9H9J - chains A and Q of the 15 polymer chains in the assembly; structure by electron microscopy, 3.20 A resolution.

== Chain A ==
Molecule: 16S RNA
Source organism: Escherichia coli
Sequence (1541 nucleotides; numbered 1 to 1542; 1 number in that range is skipped by the numbering (no residue carries it; nothing is unmodelled there); the number before each row is that of its first residue):
     1 AAAUUGAAGAGUUUGAUCAUGGCUCAGAUUGAACGCUGGCGGCAGGCCUA
    51 ACACAUGCAAGUCGAACGGUAACAGGAAGAAGCUUGCUUCUUUGCUGACG
   101 AGUGGCGGACGGGUGAGUAAUGUCUGGGAAACUGCCUGAUGGAGGGGGAU
   151 AACUACUGGAAACGGUAGCUAAUACCGCAUAACGUCGCAAGACCAAAGAG
   201 GGGGACCUUCGGGCCUCUUGCCAUCGGAUGUGCCCAGAUGGGAUUAGCUA
   251 GUAGGUGGGGUAACGGCUCACCUAGGCGACGAUCCCUAGCUGGUCUGAGA
   301 GGAUGACCAGCCACACUGGAACUGAGACACGGUCCAGACUCCUACGGGAG
   351 GCAGCAGUGGGGAAUAUUGCACAAUGGGCGCAAGCCUGAUGCAGCCAUGC
   401 CGCGUGUAUGAAGAAGGCCUUCGGGUUGUAAAGUACUUUCAGCGGGGAGG
   451 AAGGGAGUAAAGUUAAUACCUUUGCUCAUUGACGUUACCCGCAGAAGAAG
   501 CACCGGCUAACUCCGUGCCAGCAGCCXCGGUAAUACGGAGGGUGCAAGCG
   551 UUAAUCGGAAUUACUGGGCGUAAAGCGCACGCAGGCGGUUUGUUAAGUCA
   601 GAUGUGAAAUCCCCGGGCUCAACCUGGGAACUGCAUCUGAUACUGGCAAG
   651 CUUGAGUCUCGUAGAGGGGGGUAGAAUUCCAGGUGUAGCGGUGAAAUGCG
   701 UAGAGAUCUGGAGGAAUACCGGUGGCGAAGGCGGCCCCCUGGACGAAGAC
   751 UGACGCUCAGGUGCGAAAGCGUGGGGAGCAAACAGGAUUAGAUACCCUGG
   801 UAGUCCACGCCGUAAACGAUGUCGACUUGGAGGUUGUGCCCUUGAGGCGU
   851 GGCUUCCGGAGCUAACGCGUUAAGUCGACCGCCUGGGGAGUACGGCCGCA
   901 AGGUUAAAACUCAAAUGAAUUGACGGGGGC
   932 CCGCACAAGCGGUGGAGCAUGUGGUUUAAUUCGAUGXAACGCGAAGAACC
   982 UUACCUGGUCUUGACAUCCACGGAAGUUUUCAGAGAUGAGAAUGUGCCUU
  1032 CGGGAACCGUGAGACAGGUGCUGCAUGGCUGUCGUCAGCUCGUGUUGUGA
  1082 AAUGUUGGGUUAAGUCCCGCAACGAGCGCAACCCUUAUCCUUUGUUGCCA
  1132 GCGGUCCGGCCGGGAACUCAAAGGAGACUGCCAGUGAUAAACUGGAGGAA
  1182 GGUGGGGAUGACGUCAAGUCAUCAUGGCCCUUACGACCAGGGCUACACAC
  1232 GUGCUACAAUGGCGCAUACAAAGAGAAGCGACCUCGCGAGAGCAAGCGGA
  1282 CCUCAUAAAGUGCGUCGUAGUCCGGAUUGGAGUCUGCAACUCGACUCCAU
  1332 GAAGUCGGAAUCGCUAGUAAUCGUGGAUCAGAAUGCCACGGUGAAUACGU
  1382 UCCCGGCCUUGUACACACCGCCCGUXACACCAUGGGAGUGGGUUGCAAAA
  1432 GAAGUAGGUAGCUUAACCUUCGGGAGGGCGCUUACCACUUUGUGAUUCAU
  1482 GACUGGGGUGAAGUCGUAACAAGGUAACCGUAGGGGAACCUGCGGUUGGA
  1532 UCACCUCCUUA
Disordered / not traced: 932-1386, 1535-1542
Modified residues: PSU (pseudouridine-5'-monophosphate) at position 516, G7M (N7-methyl-guanosine-5'-monophosphate) at position 527, 2MG (2N-methylguanosine-5'-monophosphate) at position 967, 5MC (5-methylcytidine-5'-monophosphate) at position 968, 2MG (2N-methylguanosine-5'-monophosphate) at position 1208, 4OC (4n,o2'-methylcytidine-5'-monophosphate) at position 1402, 5MC (5-methylcytidine-5'-monophosphate) at position 1407, UR3 (3-methyluridine-5'-monophoshate) at position 1498, 2MG (2N-methylguanosine-5'-monophosphate) at position 1516, MA6 (6N-dimethyladenosine-5'-monophoshate) at position 1518, MA6 (6N-dimethyladenosine-5'-monophoshate) at position 1519
Bound ions: Mg2+ site 1 near G21 (its only coordinating residue here); Mg2+ site 2 near C48 (its only coordinating residue here); Mg2+ site 3 near A53 (its only coordinating residue here); Mg2+ site 4: A59, U387; Mg2+ site 5 near G100 (its only coordinating residue here); Mg2+ site 6: A109, G331; Mg2+ site 7: A116, G117, G289; K+: G145, A197; Mg2+ site 8: A174, C175; Mg2+ site 9: U180, A195; Mg2+ site 10: A298, G299; Mg2+ site 11: G299, G558; 23 more Mg2+ sites not listed
Small-molecule neighbours: A1IC4 ((2S,3S)-2-[[(2S)-2-[[(2S,4S)-5-aminocarbonyloxy-4-oxidanyl-2-[[(2S,3R)-3-oxidanylpiperidin-2-yl]carbonylamino]pentanoyl]amino]-3-(1H-imidazol-4-yl)propanoyl]amino]-3-(2-chloranyl-1H-imidazol-4-yl)-3-oxidanyl-propanoic acid): U692, G693, U788, U789, G791, A792, A794, C795, C796, U1506
What the authors report for this chain:
  - binding site for A1IC4: G693

== Chain Q ==
Protein: Small ribosomal subunit protein uS17
Source organism: Escherichia coli
UniProt: P0AG63 (RS17_ECOLI); residues 1-84 here = UniProt positions 1-84
Chain sequence (84 residues; each row starts with the number of its first residue):
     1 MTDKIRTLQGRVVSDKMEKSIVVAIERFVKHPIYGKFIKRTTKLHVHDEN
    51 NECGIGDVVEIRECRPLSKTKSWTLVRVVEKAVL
Disordered / not traced: 1-3, 84

== Interface between chain A and chain Q ==
Residue-residue contacts (47; chain A residue first):
  G127(A) - Glu63(Q)  hydrogen bond to the base
  G128(A) - Arg6(Q)  salt bridge to the phosphate
  A130(A) - Arg65(Q)  base contact
  A130(A) - Pro66(Q)  base contact
  C234(A) - Ser72(Q)  hydrogen bond to the sugar
  C235(A) - Glu63(Q)  sugar contact
  C235(A) - Ser72(Q)  sugar contact
  C235(A) - Trp73(Q)  sugar contact
  G237(A) - Arg27(Q)  hydrogen bond to the phosphate
  G237(A) - Thr42(Q)  phosphate contact
  A238(A) - Arg27(Q)  salt bridge to the phosphate
  A253(A) - Met17(Q)  sugar contact
  A253(A) - Lys69(Q)  salt bridge to the phosphate
  A253(A) - Thr70(Q)  hydrogen bond to the phosphate
  G254(A) - Met17(Q)  sugar contact
  G254(A) - Glu18(Q)  hydrogen bond to the sugar
  G254(A) - Ser20(Q)  hydrogen bond to the sugar
  G254(A) - Ser68(Q)  hydrogen bond to the phosphate
  G254(A) - Lys69(Q)  phosphate contact
  G254(A) - Thr70(Q)  hydrogen bond to the phosphate
  G254(A) - Lys71(Q)  hydrogen bond to the phosphate
  G255(A) - Glu18(Q)  sugar contact
  G255(A) - Lys19(Q)  phosphate contact
  G255(A) - Ser68(Q)  phosphate contact
  G255(A) - Lys71(Q)  salt bridge to the phosphate
  C264(A) - Arg65(Q)  hydrogen bond to the phosphate
  C264(A) - Pro66(Q)  hydrogen bond to the sugar
  G265(A) - Arg65(Q)  salt bridge to the phosphate
  G265(A) - Pro66(Q)  sugar contact
  G265(A) - Leu67(Q)  phosphate contact
  G265(A) - Ser68(Q)  hydrogen bond to the sugar
  G265(A) - Lys69(Q)  sugar contact
  C267(A) - Lys69(Q)  salt bridge to the phosphate
  U273(A) - Glu18(Q)  sugar contact
  G275(A) - Lys16(Q)  salt bridge to the phosphate
  G275(A) - Met17(Q)  sugar contact
  G276(A) - Ser14(Q)  hydrogen bond to the phosphate
  G276(A) - Met17(Q)  sugar contact
  G276(A) - His45(Q)  hydrogen bond to the phosphate
  C277(A) - His45(Q)  salt bridge to the phosphate
  G278(A) - Lys43(Q)  salt bridge to the phosphate
  C280(A) - Lys39(Q)  base contact
  C280(A) - Arg40(Q)  hydrogen bond to the sugar
  C280(A) - Thr41(Q)  hydrogen bond to the base
  C564(A) - Tyr34(Q)  sugar contact
  G597(A) - Phe28(Q)  sugar contact
  G597(A) - Phe37(Q)  sugar contact
Interface residues without a listed pair, chain A (29 interface residues in all): A129, U252, U256, G266, G585, C586, U598, U638
Interface residues without a listed pair, chain Q (32 interface residues in all): Lys4, Val22, Ile33, Lys36, His47

== Overview ==
29 residues of chain A face 32 of chain Q across their interface, with 16 hydrogen bonds and 9 salt bridges.
Among the polar pairs are G127(A)-Glu63(Q), C280(A)-Thr41(Q) and C234(A)-Ser72(Q). Chain A binds compound
A1IC4. A59(A) and U387(A) coordinate Mg2+ site 4. From the paper: a binding site for A1IC4 at G693(A).
Here chain A is 16S RNA and chain Q is Small ribosomal subunit protein uS17, both from Escherichia coli. Entry
9H9J (Complex 2 (BODY) 30S-IF1-IF3-tRNA-GE81112) was determined by electron microscopy, deposited together
with 9H8G, 9H9H, 9H9I, 9H9K, 9H9L, 9H9M and 9H9N.
